PDB entry 8CEA | electron microscopy, 3.94 A resolution | chains C and D of the 6 polymer chains in the assembly

# Chain C
Molecule: Heme exporter protein C
From: Escherichia coli K-12
Reference sequence: P0ABM1 (CCMC_ECOLI); residues 1-245 here = UniProt positions 1-245
Amino-acid sequence (245 residues; row label = number of the first residue in the row):
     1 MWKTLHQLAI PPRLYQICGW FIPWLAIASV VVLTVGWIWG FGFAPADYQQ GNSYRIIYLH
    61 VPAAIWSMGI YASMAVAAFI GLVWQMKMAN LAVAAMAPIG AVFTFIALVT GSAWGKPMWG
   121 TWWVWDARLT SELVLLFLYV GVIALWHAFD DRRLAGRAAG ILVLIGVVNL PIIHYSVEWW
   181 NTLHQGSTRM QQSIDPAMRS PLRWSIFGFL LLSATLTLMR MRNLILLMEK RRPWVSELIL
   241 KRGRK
Unresolved in the structure: 1-2, 244-245

# Chain D
Molecule: Heme exporter protein D
From: Escherichia coli K-12
Reference sequence: P0ABM5 (CCMD_ECOLI); numbering as in UniProt (aligned over 1-69)
Amino-acid sequence (69 residues; each row starts with the number of its first residue):
     1 MTPAFASWNE FFAMGGYAFF VWLAVVMTVI PLVVLVVHSV MQHRAILRGV AQQRAREARL
    61 RAAQQQEAA
Unresolved in the structure: 1

# Interface between chain C and chain D
Pairs across the interface - 37 pairs, chain C then chain D:
  Tyr-15(C) with His-43(D)
  Trp-37(C) with Thr-28(D)
  Phe-41(C) with Phe-11(D); Val-25(D), hydrophobic
  Gly-42(C) with Phe-11(D)
  Phe-43(C) with Thr-2(D); Ala-4(D)
  Ala-44(C) with Ala-4(D)
  Gln-50(C) with Tyr-17(D)
  Asn-52(C) with Met-14(D), hydrogen bond (side chain-backbone); Gly-15(D)
  Ser-53(C) with Tyr-17(D)
  Ile-56(C) with Val-21(D), hydrophobic; Ala-24(D), hydrophobic
  Leu-59(C) with Thr-28(D)
  Ile-99(C) with Leu-35(D), hydrophobic
  Val-102(C) with Leu-35(D), hydrophobic
  Phe-103(C) with Leu-32(D), hydrophobic
  Ile-106(C) with Thr-28(D); Leu-32(D), hydrophobic
  Val-109(C) with Met-27(D), hydrophobic
  Lys-116(C) with Phe-20(D)
  Pro-117(C) with Tyr-17(D)
  Trp-122(C) with Phe-20(D), hydrophobic
  Leu-212(C) with Leu-32(D), hydrophobic
  Leu-216(C) with Val-36(D), hydrophobic
  Met-219(C) with Ser-39(D), hydrogen bond; Val-40(D), hydrophobic
  Arg-222(C) with His-43(D), hydrogen bond
  Asn-223(C) with Gln-42(D), hydrogen bond
  Leu-226(C) with His-43(D)
  Leu-227(C) with Ile-46(D), hydrophobic
  Lys-230(C) with Val-50(D)
  Ser-236(C) with Arg-54(D), hydrogen bond
  Ile-239(C) with Leu-47(D), hydrophobic; Val-50(D), hydrophobic; Arg-54(D)
Interface residues without a listed pair, chain C (34 interface residues in all): Pro-45, Arg-55, Thr-110, Ala-113, Val-235
Interface residues without a listed pair, chain D (28 interface residues in all): Pro-3, Phe-5, Leu-23, Pro-31, Gln-53

# Summary
34 residues of chain C and 28 residues of chain D are in contact; the contacts include 5 hydrogen bonds. Among
the polar pairs are Asn-52(C)/Met-14(D), Met-219(C)/Ser-39(D) and Arg-222(C)/His-43(D).
Chain C is Heme exporter protein C and chain D is Heme exporter protein D, both from Escherichia coli K-12;
the structure, Cytochrome c maturation complex CcmABCD, E154Q, was determined by electron microscopy (same
publication as 8CE1, 8CE5 and 8CE8).
